Entry 6D9W (X-ray diffraction, 3.94 A resolution); this record covers chains H and L of the 3 polymer chains in the assembly.

Chain H:
Molecule: Fab Heavy Chain
Organism: Mus musculus
Notes: antibody fragment or engineered binder
Sequence (213 residues; row label = number of the first residue in the row):
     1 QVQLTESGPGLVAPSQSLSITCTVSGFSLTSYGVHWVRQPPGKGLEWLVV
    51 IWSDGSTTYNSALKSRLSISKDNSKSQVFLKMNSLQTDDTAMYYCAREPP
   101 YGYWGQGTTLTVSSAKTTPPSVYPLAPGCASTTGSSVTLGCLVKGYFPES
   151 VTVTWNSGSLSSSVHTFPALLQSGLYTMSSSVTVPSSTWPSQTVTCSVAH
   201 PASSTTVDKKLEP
Unresolved in the structure: 130-131
Disulfides: C22-C95, C141-C196

Chain L:
Molecule: Fab Light Chain
Organism: Mus musculus
Notes: antibody fragment or engineered binder
Sequence (213 residues; row label = number of the first residue in the row):
     1 DIELTQSPATLSVTPGDSVSLSCRASQSISNNLHWYQQKSHESPRLLIKY
    51 VSQSSSGIPSRFSGSGSGTDFTLSINSVETEDFGMYFCQQSNSWPRTFGG
   101 GTKLEIKRADAAPTVSIFPPSSEQLTSGGASVVCFLNNFYPKDINVKWKI
   151 DGSERQNGVLNSWTDQDSKDSTYSMSSTLTLTKDEYERHNSYTCEATHKT
   201 STSPIVKSFNRNE
Disulfides: C23-C88, C134-C194

Interface between chain H and chain L:
Residue-residue contacts (67; chain H residue first):
  V37(H) with F98(L), hydrophobic
  Q39(H) with Q38(L), hydrogen bond; F87(L)
  L45(H) with F87(L), hydrophobic; F98(L), hydrophobic
  E46(H) with R96(L); T97(L), hydrogen bond; F98(L), hydrogen bond (side chain-backbone)
  W47(H) with Q89(L); P95(L), hydrophobic; R96(L); F98(L)
  N60(H) with P95(L)
  M92(H) with H41(L)
  Y94(H) with Q38(L); E42(L), hydrogen bond (side chain-backbone)
  P100(H) with L46(L)
  Y101(H) with H34(L); Y36(L); L46(L)
  G102(H) with L46(L)
  W104(H) with Y36(L), hydrophobic; P44(L)
  G105(H) with S43(L)
  Y123(H) with S121(L); E123(L); Q124(L); S127(L), hydrogen bond
  P124(H) with S121(L), hydrogen bond (backbone-side chain); E123(L)
  L125(H) with F118(L), hydrophobic; P119(L); S121(L); V133(L), hydrophobic
  A126(H) with P119(L)
  P127(H) with P119(L)
  T133(H) with K207(L), hydrogen bond
  T138(H) with S116(L); F118(L)
  L139(H) with F118(L)
  G140(H) with F118(L)
  L142(H) with Q124(L); S131(L); V133(L), hydrophobic
  H165(H) with N137(L), hydrogen bond; D167(L), salt bridge; K169(L)
  T166(H) with T164(L)
  F167(H) with F135(L), hydrophobic; N137(L); T164(L); S174(L); M175(L); S176(L)
  P168(H) with S162(L); W163(L)
  L170(H) with L160(L), hydrophobic; N161(L); S162(L)
  Q172(H) with L160(L); T178(L); T180(L)
  S179(H) with F135(L); S176(L), hydrogen bond
  S180(H) with F135(L)
  S181(H) with N137(L), hydrogen bond
  K209(H) with E123(L), salt bridge
Other interface residues (no listed pair), chain H (39 interface residues in all): H35, V50, T58, Q106, C129, L171
Other interface residues (no listed pair), chain L (46 interface residues in all): E3, R45, K49, S91, W94, I117, N138, E213

Overview:
39 residues of chain H face 46 of chain L across their interface; the contacts include 10 hydrogen bonds and 2
salt bridges. Among the polar pairs are H165(H)-D167(L), K209(H)-E123(L) and Q39(H)-Q38(L).
Here chain H is Fab Heavy Chain and chain L is Fab Light Chain, both from Mus musculus. Entry 6D9W (Crystal
structure of Deinococcus radiodurans MntH, an Nramp-family transition metal transporter, in the inward-open
apo state) was determined by X-ray diffraction (same publication as 6C3I and 6D91).
